1MJI - chains D and A of the 4 polymer chains in the assembly; structure by X-ray diffraction, 2.50 A resolution.

Chain D:
Molecule: 5S rRNA fragment
Organism: Escherichia coli
Sequence (34 nucleotides; each row starts with the number of its first residue):
    26 GGCACCUGACCCCAUGCCGAACUCAGAAGUGCCC
Bound ions: K+ near U32 (its only coordinating residue here); Mg2+: C38, A39, C47, U48

Chain A:
Name: 50S ribosomal protein L5
Organism: Thermus thermophilus
UniProt: P41201 (RL5_THETH); numbering as in UniProt (aligned over 1-182)
Chain sequence (182 residues; row label = number of the first residue in the row):
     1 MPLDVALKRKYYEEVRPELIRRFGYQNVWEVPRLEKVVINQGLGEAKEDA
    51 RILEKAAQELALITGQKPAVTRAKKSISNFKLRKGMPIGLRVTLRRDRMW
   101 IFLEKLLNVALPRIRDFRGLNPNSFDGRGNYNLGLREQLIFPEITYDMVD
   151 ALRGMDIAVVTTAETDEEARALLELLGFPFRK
Not modelled in the structure: 1-2
Differences from the reference sequence: modified residue (99, 155)
Modified / non-standard residues: Mse99 (selenomethionine; parent Met); Mse155 (selenomethionine; parent Met)
Bound ions: Mg2+: Arg128, Asn130, Thr161, Ala163

Interface between chain D and chain A:
Contacting residue pairs (19; chain D residue first):
  G33(D) - Arg96(A)  salt bridge to the phosphate
  G41(D) - Ala69(A)  base contact
  G41(D) - Val70(A)  hydrogen bond to the base
  G41(D) - Thr71(A)  base contact
  G41(D) - Arg72(A)  base contact
  G41(D) - Arg91(A)  hydrogen bond to the base
  C42(D) - Gln66(A)  hydrogen bond to the sugar
  C42(D) - Lys67(A)  salt bridge to the phosphate
  C42(D) - Ala69(A)  sugar contact
  C42(D) - Arg91(A)  base contact
  C42(D) - Val92(A)  base contact
  C42(D) - Thr93(A)  hydrogen bond to the base
  C43(D) - Gln66(A)  hydrogen bond to the sugar
  C43(D) - Thr93(A)  base contact
  C43(D) - Arg95(A)  hydrogen bond to the base
  C43(D) - Arg98(A)  phosphate contact
  G44(D) - Arg98(A)  salt bridge to the phosphate
  A45(D) - Arg95(A)  hydrogen bond to the sugar
  A45(D) - Arg96(A)  salt bridge to the phosphate
Interface residues without a listed pair, chain A (13 interface residues in all): Pro68

Overview:
Chain D and chain A form an interface of 6 and 13 residues respectively, with 7 hydrogen bonds and 4 salt
bridges. Polar contacts include G41(D)-Val70(A), G41(D)-Arg91(A) and C42(D)-Thr93(A). The Mg2+ site is built
by Arg128(A), Asn130(A), Thr161(A) and Ala163(A).
Chain D is 5S rRNA fragment (Escherichia coli) and chain A is 50S ribosomal protein L5 (Thermus thermophilus);
the structure, Detailed analysis of RNA-protein interactions within the bacterial ribosomal protein L5/5S rRNA
complex, was determined by X-ray diffraction.
